Entry 2YFT (X-ray diffraction, 1.85 A resolution); this record covers chain A.

[Chain A]
Protein: Levansucrase
From: Lactobacillus johnsonii
Notes: EC 2.4.1.9
UniProtKB: Q74K42 (Q74K42_LACJO); residues 145-708 here = UniProt positions 145-708
Chain sequence (571 residues; row label = number of the first residue in the row):
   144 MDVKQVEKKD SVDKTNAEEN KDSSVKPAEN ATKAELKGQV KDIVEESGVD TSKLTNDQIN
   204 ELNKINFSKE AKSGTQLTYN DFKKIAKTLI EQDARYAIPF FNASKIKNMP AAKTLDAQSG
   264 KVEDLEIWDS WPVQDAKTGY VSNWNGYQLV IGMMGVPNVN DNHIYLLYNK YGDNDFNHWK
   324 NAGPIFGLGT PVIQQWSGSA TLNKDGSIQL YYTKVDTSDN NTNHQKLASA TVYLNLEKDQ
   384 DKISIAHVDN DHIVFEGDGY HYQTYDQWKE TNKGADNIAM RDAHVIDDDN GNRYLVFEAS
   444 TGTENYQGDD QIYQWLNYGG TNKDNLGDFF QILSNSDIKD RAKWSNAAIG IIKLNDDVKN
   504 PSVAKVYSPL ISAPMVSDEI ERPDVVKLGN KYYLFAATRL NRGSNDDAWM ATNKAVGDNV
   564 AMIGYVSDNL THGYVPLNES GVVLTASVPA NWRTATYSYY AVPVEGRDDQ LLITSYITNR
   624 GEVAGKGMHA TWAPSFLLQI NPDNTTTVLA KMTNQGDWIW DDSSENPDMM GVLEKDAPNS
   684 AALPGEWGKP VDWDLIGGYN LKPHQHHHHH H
Unresolved in the structure: 144-175, 695-714
Construct notes: expression tag (144, 709-714)
Ion coordination: Ca2+: D419, Q450, W487, N489

[Summary]
D419, Q450, W487 and N489 coordinate Ca2+.
Chain A is Levansucrase (Lactobacillus johnsonii); the structure, Crystal structure of inulosucrase from
Lactobacillus johnsonii NCC533 in complex with 1-kestose, was determined by X-ray diffraction together with
2YFR and 2YFS from the same study.
